PDB entry 5ESO | X-ray diffraction, 2.05 A resolution | chains C and D of the 4 polymer chains in the assembly

# Chain C (and D)
Name: 2-succinyl-5-enolpyruvyl-6-hydroxy-3-cyclohexene-1-carboxylate synthase
Source organism: Mycobacterium tuberculosis (strain ATCC 25618 / H37Rv)
Notes: EC 2.2.1.9; chain D of this document is another copy of the same molecule, construct and numbering; everything in this record applies to it too
UniProt: P9WK11 (MEND_MYCTU); residues 1-554 here = UniProt positions 1-554
Chain sequence (574 residues; each row starts with the number of its first residue; numbers below 1 keep their minus sign (Met-19 is residue -19)):
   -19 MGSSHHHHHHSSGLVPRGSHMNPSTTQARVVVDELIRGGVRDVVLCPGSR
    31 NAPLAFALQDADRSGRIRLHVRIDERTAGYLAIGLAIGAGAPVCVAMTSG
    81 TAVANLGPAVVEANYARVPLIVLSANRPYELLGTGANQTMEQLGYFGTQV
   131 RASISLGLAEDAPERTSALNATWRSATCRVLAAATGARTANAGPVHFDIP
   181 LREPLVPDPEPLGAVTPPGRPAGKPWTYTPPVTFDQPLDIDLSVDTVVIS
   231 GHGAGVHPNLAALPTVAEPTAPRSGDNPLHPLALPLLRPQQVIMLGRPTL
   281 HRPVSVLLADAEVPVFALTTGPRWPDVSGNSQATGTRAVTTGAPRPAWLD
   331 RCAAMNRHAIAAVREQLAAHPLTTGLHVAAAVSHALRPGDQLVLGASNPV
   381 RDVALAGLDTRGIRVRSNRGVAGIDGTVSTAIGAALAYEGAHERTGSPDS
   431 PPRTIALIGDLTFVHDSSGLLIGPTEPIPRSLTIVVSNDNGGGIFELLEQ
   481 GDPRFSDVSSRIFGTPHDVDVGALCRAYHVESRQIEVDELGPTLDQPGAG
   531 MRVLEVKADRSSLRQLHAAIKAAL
Disordered / not traced: -19 to 1, 185-194 (chain D: -19 to 0, 184-194)
Differences from the reference sequence: initiating methionine (-19); expression tag (-18 to 0)
Glycans and other covalent adducts: beta-mercaptoethanol (BME) linked to Cys26
Bound ions: Mg2+: Asp440, Asp469, Gly471 (together with thiamine diphosphate)
Small-molecule neighbours:
  - isochorismic acid (ISC; (5S,6S)-5-[(1-carboxyethenyl)oxy]-6-hydroxycyclohexa-1,3-diene-1-carboxylic acid): Arg282, Arg381, Ile474, Phe475, Leu478
  - thiamine diphosphate (TPP): Ser377, Asn378, Pro379, Ala402, Gly403, Ile404, Asp405, Gly439, Asp440, Leu441, Thr442, His445, Asp469, Gly471, Gly472, Gly473, Ile474, Phe475

# Interface between chain C and chain D
Contacting residue pairs (33; chain C residue first):
  Pro108(C) - Pro108(D)  hydrophobic
  Pro108(C) - Gly137(D)
  Pro108(C) - Leu138(D)  hydrogen bond (backbone-backbone)
  Tyr109(C) - Tyr109(D)  hydrogen bond
  Tyr109(C) - Gly137(D)
  Tyr109(C) - Leu138(D)  hydrophobic
  Glu110(C) - Gly137(D)
  Leu111(C) - Ser135(D)
  Leu111(C) - Gly137(D)
  Leu111(C) - Thr152(D)
  Leu111(C) - Ala156(D)  hydrophobic
  Leu112(C) - Ser133(D)
  Leu112(C) - Ile134(D)
  Leu112(C) - Ser135(D)  hydrogen bond (backbone-backbone)
  Gly113(C) - Ser133(D)
  Gly113(C) - Ile134(D)
  Thr114(C) - Ile134(D)
  Thr114(C) - Arg159(D)
  Ser133(C) - Gly113(D)
  Ile134(C) - Leu112(D)
  Ile134(C) - Gly113(D)
  Ser135(C) - Leu111(D)
  Ser135(C) - Leu112(D)  hydrogen bond (backbone-backbone)
  Gly137(C) - Pro108(D)
  Gly137(C) - Tyr109(D)
  Gly137(C) - Glu110(D)
  Leu138(C) - Pro108(D)  hydrogen bond (backbone-backbone)
  Leu138(C) - Tyr109(D)
  Leu138(C) - Leu138(D)  hydrophobic
  Thr152(C) - Leu111(D)
  Ala156(C) - Leu111(D)  hydrophobic
  Arg159(C) - Thr114(D)
  Arg182(C) - Glu140(D)
Also at the interface, not in a pair above, chain C (19 interface residues in all): Leu136, Ala139, Glu140
Also at the interface, not in a pair above, chain D (19 interface residues in all): Leu136, Ala139, Arg182

# Overview
Chain C and chain D each contribute 19 residues to their interface, with 5 hydrogen bonds. Among the polar
pairs are Tyr109(C)-Tyr109(D), Pro108(C)-Leu138(D) and Leu112(C)-Ser135(D). Chain C binds isochorismic acid
and thiamine diphosphate. Asp440(C), Asp469(C) and Gly471(C) coordinate Mg2+.
Chain C and chain D are both 2-succinyl-5-enolpyruvyl-6-hydroxy-3-cyclohexene-1-carboxylate synthase
(Mycobacterium tuberculosis (strain ATCC 25618 / H37Rv)); the structure, Crystal Structure of M. tuberculosis
MenD with ThDP, Mg2+ and Isochorismate bound, was determined by X-ray diffraction together with 5ERX, 5ERY,
5ESD, 5ESS and 5ESU from the same study.
